Entry 7S6Q (X-ray diffraction, 1.96 A resolution); this record covers chains B and C of the 8 polymer chains in the assembly.

# Chain B
Protein: Methane monooxygenase beta chain
Organism: Methylosinus trichosporium OB3b
Reference sequence: A0A2D2D5X7 (A0A2D2D5X7_METTR); numbering as in UniProt (aligned over 4-395)
Chain sequence (392 residues; each row starts with the number of its first residue):
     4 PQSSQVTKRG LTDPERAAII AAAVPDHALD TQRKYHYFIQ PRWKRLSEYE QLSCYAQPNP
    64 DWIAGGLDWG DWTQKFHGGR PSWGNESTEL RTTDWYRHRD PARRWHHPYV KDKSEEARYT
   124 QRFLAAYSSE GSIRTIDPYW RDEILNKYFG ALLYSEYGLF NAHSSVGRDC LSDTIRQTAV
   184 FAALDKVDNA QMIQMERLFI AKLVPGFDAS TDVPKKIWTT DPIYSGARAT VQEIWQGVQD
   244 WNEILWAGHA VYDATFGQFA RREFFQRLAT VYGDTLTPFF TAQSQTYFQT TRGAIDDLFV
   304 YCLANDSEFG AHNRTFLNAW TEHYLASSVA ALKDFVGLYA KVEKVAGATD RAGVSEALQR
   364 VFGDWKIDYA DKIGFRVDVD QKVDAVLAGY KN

# Chain C
Protein: Methane monooxygenase gamma chain
Organism: Methylosinus trichosporium OB3b
Reference sequence: A0A2D2D0T0 (A0A2D2D0T0_METTR); residues 2-169 here = UniProt positions 2-169
Chain sequence (168 residues; each row starts with the number of its first residue):
     2 AKREPIHDNS IRTEWEAKIA KLTSVDQATK FIQDFRLAYT SPFRKSYDID VDYQYIERKI
    62 EEKLSVLKTE KLPVADLITK ATTGEDAAAV EATWIAKIKA AKSKYEAERI HIEFRQLYKP
   122 PVLPVNVFLR TDAALGTVLM EIRNTDYYGT PLEGLRKERG VKVLHLQA

# Interface between chain B and chain C
Residue-residue contacts (52; chain B residue first):
  Asp64(B) with His8(C), salt bridge; Arg13(C), salt bridge; Arg59(C), hydrogen bond (backbone-side chain)
  Trp65(B) with Gln55(C), hydrogen bond; Tyr56(C); Arg59(C)
  Ala67(B) with Arg59(C)
  Asp71(B) with His8(C)
  Trp72(B) with Ile7(C), hydrophobic
  Gly73(B) with Gln55(C)
  Asp74(B) with Gln55(C), hydrogen bond
  His80(B) with His112(C); Leu140(C); Met141(C); Arg144(C), hydrogen bond
  Gly81(B) with His112(C); Ile113(C); Arg116(C); Leu140(C)
  Gly82(B) with Arg116(C)
  Arg83(B) with Arg116(C); Leu130(C), hydrogen bond (side chain-backbone); Asp133(C), salt bridge; Ala134(C)
  Pro84(B) with Arg116(C)
  Asn88(B) with Arg59(C); Glu62(C)
  Glu89(B) with Arg116(C), salt bridge; Lys120(C); Pro121(C); Val126(C); Phe129(C); Leu130(C)
  Ser90(B) with Val126(C)
  Thr91(B) with Val126(C)
  Glu92(B) with Pro125(C); Val126(C), hydrogen bond (side chain-backbone)
  Arg94(B) with Glu62(C), salt bridge
  Val241(B) with Asn127(C)
  Gln242(B) with Asn127(C), hydrogen bond (backbone-side chain); Leu130(C)
  Asp243(B) with Asn127(C), hydrogen bond (backbone-side chain)
  Glu246(B) with Asn127(C), hydrogen bond
  Phe312(B) with Glu63(C); Val67(C), hydrophobic
  His315(B) with Ser66(C), hydrogen bond; Val67(C); Thr70(C)
  Thr318(B) with Thr70(C); Leu78(C)
  Phe319(B) with Thr70(C)
  Ala322(B) with Val75(C), hydrophobic
Interface residues without a listed pair, chain B (30 interface residues in all): Leu70, Thr96, Glu311
Interface residues without a listed pair, chain C (33 interface residues in all): Tyr54, Lys69, Pro122, Gly137, Asn145

# Overview
Chain B and chain C form an interface of 30 and 33 residues respectively; the contacts include 10 hydrogen
bonds and 5 salt bridges. Among the polar pairs are Asp64(B)-His8(C), Asp64(B)-Arg13(C) and
Arg83(B)-Asp133(C).
Here chain B is Methane monooxygenase beta chain and chain C is Methane monooxygenase gamma chain, both from
Methylosinus trichosporium OB3b. Entry 7S6Q (Complex structure of Methane monooxygenase hydroxylase and
regulatory subunit DBL2) was determined by X-ray diffraction together with 7S6R, 7S6S, 7S6T and 7S7H from the
same study.
